6FJM - chains A and E of the 6 polymer chains in the assembly; structure by X-ray diffraction, 2.10 A resolution.

[Chain A]
Name: Tubulin alpha-1B chain
Organism: Bos taurus
UniProtKB: P81947 (TBA1B_BOVIN); residue numbers follow UniProt; this construct covers 1-451
Amino-acid sequence (451 residues; row label = number of the first residue in the row):
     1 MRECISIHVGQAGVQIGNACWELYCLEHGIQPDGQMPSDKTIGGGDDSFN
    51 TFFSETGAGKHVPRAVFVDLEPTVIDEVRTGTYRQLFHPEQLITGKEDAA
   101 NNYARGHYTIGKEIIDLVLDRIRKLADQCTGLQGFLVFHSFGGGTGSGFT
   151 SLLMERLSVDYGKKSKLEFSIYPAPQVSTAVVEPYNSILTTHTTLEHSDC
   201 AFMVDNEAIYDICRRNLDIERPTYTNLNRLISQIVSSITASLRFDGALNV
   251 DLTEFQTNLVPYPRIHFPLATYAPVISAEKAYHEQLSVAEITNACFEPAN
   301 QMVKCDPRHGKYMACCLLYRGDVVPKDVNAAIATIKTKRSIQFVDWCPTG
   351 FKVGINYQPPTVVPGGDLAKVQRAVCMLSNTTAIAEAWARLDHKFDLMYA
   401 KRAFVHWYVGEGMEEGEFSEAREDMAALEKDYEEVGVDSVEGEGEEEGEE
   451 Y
Disordered / not traced: 439-451
Metal / ion sites: Ca2+: Asp39, Thr41, Gly44, Glu55
Ligand contacts: GTP (guanosine-5'-triphosphate): Val9, Gly10, Gln11, Ala12, Gln15, Ile16, Asp69, Asp98, Ala99, Ala100, Asn101, Ser140, Gly142, Gly143, Gly144, Thr145, Gly146, Ile171, Pro173, Val177, Ser178, Glu183, Asn206, Tyr224, Leu227, Asn228, Ile231

[Chain E]
Name: Stathmin-4
Organism: Rattus norvegicus
UniProtKB: P63043 (STMN4_RAT), isoform P63043-3; residues 5-145 here correspond to UniProt positions 76-216 (UniProt number = residue number + 71)
Amino-acid sequence (143 residues; numbered 3 to 145; the number before each row is that of its first residue):
     3 MADMEVIELNKCTSGQSFEVILKPPSFDGVPEFNASLPRRRDPSLEEIQK
    53 KLEAAEERRKYQEAELLKHLAEKREHEREVIQKAIEENNNFIKMAKEKLA
   103 QKMESNKENREAHLAAMLERLQEKDKHAEEVRKNKELKEEASR
Disordered / not traced: 3-5, 29-43, 144-145
Sequence notes: initiating methionine (3); expression tag (4)

[Chain A / chain E interface]
Pairs across the interface (58):
  His107(A) - Leu54(E)
  Tyr108(A) - Ala57(E)  hydrophobic
  Tyr108(A) - Arg61(E)
  Thr109(A) - Arg61(E)  hydrogen bond
  Lys112(A) - Glu58(E)  salt bridge
  Leu152(A) - Ile50(E)  hydrophobic
  Glu155(A) - Ile50(E)
  Arg156(A) - Leu47(E)
  Arg156(A) - Gln51(E)  hydrogen bond
  Ser158(A) - Asp44(E)
  Val159(A) - Pro45(E)
  Glu196(A) - Asp44(E)
  Glu196(A) - Pro45(E)
  His197(A) - Pro45(E)
  Asp245(A) - Cys14(E)
  Asp245(A) - Ser16(E)  hydrogen bond (backbone-side chain)
  Ala247(A) - Asn12(E)
  Ala247(A) - Ser19(E)
  Leu248(A) - Ser19(E)
  Pro325(A) - Gln18(E)
  Pro325(A) - Phe20(E)  hydrophobic
  Asn329(A) - Met6(E)
  Asn329(A) - Val8(E)
  Asn329(A) - Phe20(E)
  Asn329(A) - Val22(E)
  Ile332(A) - Val22(E)  hydrophobic
  Lys336(A) - Leu24(E)
  Asp345(A) - Pro27(E)
  Asp345(A) - Ser28(E)  hydrogen bond (backbone-backbone)
  Cys347(A) - Pro27(E)
  Pro348(A) - Lys25(E)
  Pro348(A) - Pro27(E)
  Thr349(A) - Ile23(E)
  Thr349(A) - Leu24(E)  hydrogen bond (backbone-backbone)
  Thr349(A) - Lys25(E)  hydrogen bond (backbone-backbone)
  Gly350(A) - Val22(E)
  Phe351(A) - Glu21(E)
  Phe351(A) - Val22(E)  hydrogen bond (backbone-backbone)
  Lys352(A) - Phe20(E)
  Lys352(A) - Glu21(E)  salt bridge
  Val353(A) - Ser19(E)
  Val353(A) - Phe20(E)  hydrogen bond (backbone-backbone)
  Gly354(A) - Gln18(E)
  Ile355(A) - Gly17(E)
  Ile355(A) - Gln18(E)  hydrogen bond (backbone-backbone)
  Asn356(A) - Ser16(E)
  Tyr357(A) - Thr15(E)
  Tyr357(A) - Ser16(E)  hydrogen bond (backbone-backbone)
  Tyr357(A) - Gly17(E)
  Tyr357(A) - Gln18(E)  hydrogen bond
  Val409(A) - Gln64(E)
  Gly410(A) - Arg61(E)
  Gly410(A) - Gln64(E)
  Glu411(A) - Arg61(E)  hydrogen bond (backbone-side chain)
  Gly412(A) - Ala57(E)
  Gly412(A) - Arg60(E)  hydrogen bond (backbone-side chain)
  Gly412(A) - Arg61(E)
  Glu414(A) - Arg60(E)  salt bridge
Interface residues without a listed pair, chain A (40 interface residues in all): Glu113, Gly246, Val328, Ala333, Trp346
Interface residues without a listed pair, chain E (31 interface residues in all): Ser46, Lys53, Glu55

[Summary]
Chain A and chain E form an interface of 40 and 31 residues respectively; the contacts include 13 hydrogen
bonds and 3 salt bridges. Polar pairs include Lys112(A)-Glu58(E), Lys352(A)-Glu21(E) and Glu414(A)-Arg60(E).
Bound to chain A: GTP.
Chain A is Tubulin alpha-1B chain (Bos taurus) and chain E is Stathmin-4 (Rattus norvegicus); the structure,
tubulin-Disorazole Z complex, was determined by X-ray diffraction (same publication as 6FII and 6FJF).
